Entry 8AVD (electron microscopy, 4.42 A resolution (low resolution: residue-level contacts below are approximate; hydrogen-bond / salt-bridge calls are withheld)); this record covers chains C and D of the 6 polymer chains in the assembly.

== Chain C ==
Molecule: Leptin
Source organism: Mus musculus
UniProt: P41160 (LEP_MOUSE); residues 21-167 here = UniProt positions 21-167
Amino-acid sequence (174 residues; numbered -6 to 167; the number before each row is that of its first residue; numbers below 1 keep their minus sign (Met-6 is residue -6)):
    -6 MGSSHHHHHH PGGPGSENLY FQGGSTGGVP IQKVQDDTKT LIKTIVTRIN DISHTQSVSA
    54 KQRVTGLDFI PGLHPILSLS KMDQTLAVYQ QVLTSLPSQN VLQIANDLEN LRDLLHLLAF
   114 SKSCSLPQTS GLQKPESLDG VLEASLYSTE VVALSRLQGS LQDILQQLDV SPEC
Unresolved in the structure: -6 to 20, 122-128
Construct notes: initiating methionine (-6); expression tag (-5 to 20); conflict Gly21 (Ala in P41160)
Disulfide bonds: Cys117-Cys167

== Chain D ==
Molecule: Leptin receptor
Source organism: Mus musculus
UniProt: P48356 (LEPR_MOUSE); residue numbers follow UniProt; this construct covers 22-839
Amino-acid sequence (868 residues; row label = number of the first residue in the row):
    22 LNLAYPISPW KFKLFCGPPN TTDDSFLSPA GAPNNASALK GASEAIVEAK FNSSGIYVPE
    82 LSKTVFHCCF GNEQGQNCSA LTDNTEGKTL ASVVKASVFR QLGVNWDIEC WMKGDLTLFI
   142 CHMEPLPKNP FKNYDSKVHL LYDLPEVIDD SPLPPLKDSF QTVQCNCSLR GCECHVPVPR
   202 AKLNYALLMY LEITSAGVSF QSPLMSLQPM LVVKPDPPLG LHMEVTDDGN LKISWDSQTM
   262 APFPLQYQVK YLENSTIVRE AAEIVSATSL LVDSVLPGSS YEVQVRSKRL DGSGVWSDWS
   322 SPQVFTTQDV VYFPPKILTS VGSNASFHCI YKNENQIISS KQIVWWRNLA EKIPEIQYSI
   382 VSDRVSKVTF SNLKATRPRG KFTYDAVYCC NEQACHHRYA ELYVIDVNIN ISCETDGYLT
   442 KMTCRWSPST IQSLVGSTVQ LRYHRRSLYC PDSPSIHPTS EPKNCVLQRD GFYECVFQPI
   502 FLLSGYTMWI RINHSLGSLD SPPTCVLPDS VVKPLPPSNV KAEITVNTGL LKVSWEKPVF
   562 PENNLQFQIR YGLSGKEIQW KTHEVFDAKS KSASLLVSDL CAVYVVQVRC RRLDGLGYWS
   622 NWSSPAYTLV MDVKVPMRGP EFWRKMDGDV TKKERNVTLL WKPLTKNDSL CSVRRYVVKH
   682 RTAHNGTWSE DVGNRTNLTF LWTEPAHTVT VLAVNSLGAS LVNFNLTFSW PMSKVSAVES
   742 LSAYPLSSSC VILSWTLSPD DYSLLYLVIE WKILNEDDGM KWLRIPSNVK KFYIHDNFIP
   802 IEKYQFSLYP VFMEGVGKPK IINGFTKDAI DKQQNDAGST GGSGGSGGSG GSGGSRMKQI
   862 EDKIEEILSK IYHIENEIAR IKKLIGER
Unresolved in the structure: 22-233, 633-889
Construct notes: expression tag (840-889)
Disulfide bonds: Cys350-Cys410, Cys411-Cys416, Cys434-Cys445, Cys471-Cys526, Cys486-Cys496
UniProt features mapped onto this chain:
  - region: His465 to Glu482 (Leptin-binding)
  - motif: Trp620 to Ser624 (WSXWS motif)
  - glycosylation (N-linked (GlcNAc...) asparagine): Asn41, Asn56, Asn73, Asn98, Asn187, Asn275, Asn345, Asn431, Asn514, Asn622, Asn657, Asn668, Asn686, Asn695, Asn698, Asn726

== Interface between chain C and chain D ==
Contacting residue pairs - 31 pairs, chain C then chain D:
  Asp30(C) with Tyr470(D)
  Thr33(C) with Asn564(D)
  Lys36(C) with Phe561(D); Pro562(D); Glu563(D); Asn564(D)
  Thr37(C) with Phe561(D)
  Thr40(C) with Val560(D); Phe561(D)
  Arg41(C) with Tyr439(D); Leu440(D); Leu503(D)
  Asp44(C) with Val560(D)
  Gln96(C) with Leu440(D); Thr441(D); Pro500(D); Ile501(D)
  Asn99(C) with Pro500(D); Ile501(D); Phe502(D)
  Asp100(C) with Leu503(D)
  Glu102(C) with Phe502(D)
  Asn103(C) with Ser468(D); Leu469(D); Phe502(D); Leu504(D); Ser505(D)
  Asp106(C) with Ser468(D); Leu469(D)
  Leu107(C) with Leu469(D)
  Leu110(C) with Leu469(D)
Other interface residues (no listed pair), chain C (17 interface residues in all): Leu34, Leu95

== Overview ==
Chain C and chain D each contribute 17 residues to their interface.
Here chain C is Leptin and chain D is Leptin receptor, both from Mus musculus. Entry 8AVD (Cryo-EM structure
for a 3:3 complex between mouse leptin and the mouse LEP-R ectodomain (local refinement)) was determined by
electron microscopy, deposited together with 7Z3Q, 7Z3R, 8AV2, 8AVB, 8AVC, 8AVE and 3 further entries.
